Entry 5D80 (X-ray diffraction, 6.20 A resolution (low resolution: residue-level contacts below are approximate; hydrogen-bond / salt-bridge calls are withheld)); this record covers chains B and E of the 15 polymer chains in the assembly.

Chain B:
Name: V-type proton ATPase catalytic subunit A
Source organism: Saccharomyces cerevisiae
Notes: EC 3.6.3.14, 3.1.-.-
Reference sequence: P17255 (VATA_YEAST); the construct lacks a stretch of the UniProt sequence, so the offset changes along the chain: 1-283 = UniProt 1-283; 284-617 = UniProt 738-1071
Chain sequence (617 residues; each row starts with the number of its first residue):
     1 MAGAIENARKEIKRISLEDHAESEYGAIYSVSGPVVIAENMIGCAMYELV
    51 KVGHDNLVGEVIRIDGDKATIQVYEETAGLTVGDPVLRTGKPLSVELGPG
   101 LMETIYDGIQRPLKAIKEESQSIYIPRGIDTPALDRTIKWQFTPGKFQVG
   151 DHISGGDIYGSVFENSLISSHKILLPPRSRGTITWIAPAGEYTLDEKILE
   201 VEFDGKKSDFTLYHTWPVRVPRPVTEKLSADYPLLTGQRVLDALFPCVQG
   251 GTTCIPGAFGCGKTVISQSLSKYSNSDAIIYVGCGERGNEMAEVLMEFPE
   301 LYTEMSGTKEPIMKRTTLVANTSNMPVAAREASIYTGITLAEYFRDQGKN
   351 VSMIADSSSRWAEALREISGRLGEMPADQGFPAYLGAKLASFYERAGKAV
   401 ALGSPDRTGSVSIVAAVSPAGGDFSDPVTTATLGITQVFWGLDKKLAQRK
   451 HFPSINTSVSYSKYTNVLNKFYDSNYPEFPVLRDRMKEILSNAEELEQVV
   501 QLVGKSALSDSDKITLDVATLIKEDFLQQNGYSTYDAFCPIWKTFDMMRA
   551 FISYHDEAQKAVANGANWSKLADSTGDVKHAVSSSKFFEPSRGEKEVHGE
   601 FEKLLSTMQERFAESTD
Not modelled in the structure: 1-19
Swiss-Prot annotation at these positions:
  - binding site (ATP): Gly257 to Thr264
  - modified residue: Ala2 (N-acetylalanine), Thr131 (Phosphothreonine), Ser404 (Phosphoserine), Ser474 (Phosphoserine)

Chain E:
Name: V-type proton ATPase subunit B
Source organism: Saccharomyces cerevisiae
Notes: EC 3.6.3.14
Reference sequence: P16140 (VATB_YEAST); residues 1-517 here = UniProt positions 1-517
Chain sequence (517 residues; row label = number of the first residue in the row):
     1 MVLSDKELFAINKKAVEQGFNVKPRLNYNTVSGVNGPLVILEKVKFPRYN
    51 EIVNLTLPDGTVRQGQVLEIRGDRAIVQVFEGTSGIDVKKTTVEFTGESL
   101 RIPVSEDMLGRIFDGSGRPIDNGPKVFAEDYLDINGSPINPYARIYPEEM
   151 ISTGVSAIDTMNSIARGQKIPIFSASGLPHNEIAAQICRQAGLVRPTKDV
   201 HDGHEENFSIVFAAMGVNLETARFFKQDFEENGSLERTSLFLNLANDPTI
   251 ERIITPRLALTTAEYLAYQTERHVLTILTDMSSYADALREVSAAREEVPG
   301 RRGYPGYMYTDLSTIYERAGRVEGRNGSITQIPILTMPNDDITHPIPDLT
   351 GYITEGQIFVDRQLHNKGIYPPINVLPSLSRLMKSAIGEGMTRKDHGDVS
   401 NQLYAKYAIGKDAAAMKAVVGEEALSIEDKLSLEFLEKFEKTFITQGAYE
   451 DRTVFESLDQAWSLLRIYPKEMLNRISPKILDEFYDRARDDADEDEEDPD
   501 TRSSGKKKDASQEESLI
Not modelled in the structure: 1-26, 199-205, 487-517
Swiss-Prot annotation at these positions:
  - binding site (ATP): Arg381
  - modified residue (Phosphoserine): Ser4, Ser137, Ser503, Ser504, Ser511, Ser515
  - cross-link (Glycyl lysine isopeptide (Lys-Gly)): Lys14 (interchain with G-Cter in ubiquitin), Lys508 (interchain with G-Cter in ubiquitin)

Chain B / chain E interface:
Pairs across the interface (36; chain B residue first):
  Tyr29(B) with Ile70(E); Arg71(E); Gly72(E)
  Ser30(B) with Ile70(E); Arg71(E)
  Val31(B) with Glu69(E); Ile70(E)
  Ser32(B) with Glu69(E)
  Leu80(B) with Pro47(E); Arg48(E); Tyr49(E)
  Thr81(B) with Phe46(E); Pro47(E)
  Val82(B) with Phe46(E); Pro47(E)
  Leu113(B) with Tyr142(E)
  Lys114(B) with Tyr142(E)
  Ile123(B) with Ile139(E); Asn140(E); Ala143(E)
  Tyr124(B) with Ser137(E); Pro138(E)
  Ile125(B) with Pro138(E)
  Phe259(B) with Gly351(E); Tyr352(E)
  Ala292(B) with Arg144(E)
  Glu293(B) with Tyr146(E)
  Met296(B) with Tyr146(E)
  Ser323(B) with Ser313(E)
  Asn324(B) with Pro138(E); Glu317(E)
  Gln448(B) with Val375(E); Leu376(E)
  Arg449(B) with Tyr404(E); Ala408(E)
  Lys450(B) with Tyr404(E)
Interface residues without a listed pair, chain B (28 interface residues in all): Thr77, Ala78, Gly79, Gly260, Gly288, Glu363, Gly421
Interface residues without a listed pair, chain E (31 interface residues in all): Pro141, Ile145, Gly306, Thr310, Asp348, Pro377, Ala405

Summary:
Chain B and chain E form an interface of 28 and 31 residues respectively. UniProt lists 8 ATP-binding residues
on chain B; ATP-binding residue Arg381(E) on chain E.
Chain B is V-type proton ATPase catalytic subunit A and chain E is V-type proton ATPase subunit B, both from
Saccharomyces cerevisiae; the structure, Crystal Structure of Yeast V1-ATPase in the Autoinhibited Form, was
determined by X-ray diffraction together with 5BW9 from the same study.
